PDB entry 8XJV | electron microscopy, 3.60 A resolution | chains Au and Aq of the 110 polymer chains in the assembly

Chain Au:
Molecule: 2124-nt DNA strand
From: synthetic construct
Sequence (2124 nucleotides; each row starts with the number of its first residue):
     1 GAGCATCCGG ATCCCCTGGA GAATCCCGGT GCCGAGGCCG CTCAATTGGT CGTAGACAGC
    61 TCTAGCACCG CTTAAACGCA CGTACGCGCT GTCCCCCGCG TTTTAACCGC CAAGGGGATT
   121 ACTCCCTAGT CTCCAGGCAC GTGTCACATA TATACATCCT GTTCCAGTGC CGGACCCGAG
   181 CATCCGGATC CCCTGGAGAA TCCCGGTGCC GAGGCCGCTC AATTGGTCGT AGACAGCTCT
   241 AGCACCGCTT AAACGCACGT ACGCGCTGTC CCCCGCGTTT TAACCGCCAA GGGGATTACT
   301 CCCTAGTCTC CAGGCACGTG TCACATATAT ACATCCTGTT CCAGTGCCGG ACCCGAGCAT
   361 CCGGATCCCC TGGAGAATCC CGGTGCCGAG GCCGCTCAAT TGGTCGTAGA CAGCTCTAGC
   421 ACCGCTTAAA CGCACGTACG CGCTGTCCCC CGCGTTTTAA CCGCCAAGGG GATTACTCCC
   481 TAGTCTCCAG GCACGTGTCA CATATATACA TCCTGTTCCA GTGCCGGACC CGAGCATCCG
   541 GATCCCCTGG AGAATCCCGG TGCCGAGGCC GCTCAATTGG TCGTAGACAG CTCTAGCACC
   601 GCTTAAACGC ACGTACGCGC TGTCCCCCGC GTTTTAACCG CCAAGGGGAT TACTCCCTAG
   661 TCTCCAGGCA CGTGTCACAT ATATACATCC TGTTCCAGTG CCGGACCCGA GCATCCGGAT
   721 CCCCTGGAGA ATCCCGGTGC CGAGGCCGCT CAATTGGTCG TAGACAGCTC TAGCACCGCT
   781 TAAACGCACG TACGCGCTGT CCCCCGCGTT TTAACCGCCA AGGGGATTAC TCCCTAGTCT
   841 CCAGGCACGT GTCACATATA TACATCCTGT TCCAGTGCCG GACCCGAGCA TCCGGATCCC
   901 CTGGAGAATC CCGGTGCCGA GGCCGCTCAA TTGGTCGTAG ACAGCTCTAG CACCGCTTAA
   961 ACGCACGTAC GCGCTGTCCC CCGCGTTTTA ACCGCCAAGG GGATTACTCC CTAGTCTCCA
  1021 GGCACGTGTC ACATATATAC ATCCTGTTCC AGTGCCGGAC CCGAGCATCC GGATCCCCTG
  1081 GAGAATCCCG GTGCCGAGGC CGCTCAATTG GTCGTAGACA GCTCTAGCAC CGCTTAAACG
  1141 CACGTACGCG CTGTCCCCCG CGTTTTAACC GCCAAGGGGA TTACTCCCTA GTCTCCAGGC
  1201 ACGTGTCACA TATATACATC CTGTTCCAGT GCCGGACCCG AGCATCCGGA TCCCCTGGAG
  1261 AATCCCGGTG CCGAGGCCGC TCAATTGGTC GTAGACAGCT CTAGCACCGC TTAAACGCAC
  1321 GTACGCGCTG TCCCCCGCGT TTTAACCGCC AAGGGGATTA CTCCCTAGTC TCCAGGCACG
  1381 TGTCACATAT ATACATCCTG TTCCAGTGCC GGACCCGAGC ATCCGGATCC CCTGGAGAAT
  1441 CCCGGTGCCG AGGCCGCTCA ATTGGTCGTA GACAGCTCTA GCACCGCTTA AACGCACGTA
  1501 CGCGCTGTCC CCCGCGTTTT AACCGCCAAG GGGATTACTC CCTAGTCTCC AGGCACGTGT
  1561 CACATATATA CATCCTGTTC CAGTGCCGGA CCCGAGCATC CGGATCCCCT GGAGAATCCC
  1621 GGTGCCGAGG CCGCTCAATT GGTCGTAGAC AGCTCTAGCA CCGCTTAAAC GCACGTACGC
  1681 GCTGTCCCCC GCGTTTTAAC CGCCAAGGGG ATTACTCCCT AGTCTCCAGG CACGTGTCAC
  1741 ATATATACAT CCTGTTCCAG TGCCGGACCC GAGCATCCGG ATCCCCTGGA GAATCCCGGT
  1801 GCCGAGGCCG CTCAATTGGT CGTAGACAGC TCTAGCACCG CTTAAACGCA CGTACGCGCT
  1861 GTCCCCCGCG TTTTAACCGC CAAGGGGATT ACTCCCTAGT CTCCAGGCAC GTGTCACATA
  1921 TATACATCCT GTTCCAGTGC CGGACCCGAG CATCCGGATC CCCTGGAGAA TCCCGGTGCC
  1981 GAGGCCGCTC AATTGGTCGT AGACAGCTCT AGCACCGCTT AAACGCACGT ACGCGCTGTC
  2041 CCCCGCGTTT TAACCGCCAA GGGGATTACT CCCTAGTCTC CAGGCACGTG TCACATATAT
  2101 ACATCCTGTT CCAGTGCCGG ACCC
Not modelled in the structure: 170-171, 2119-2124

Chain Aq:
Molecule: Histone H5
From: Gallus gallus
Reference sequence: P02259 (H5_CHICK); residues 0-189 here correspond to UniProt positions 1-190 (UniProt number = residue number + 1)
Chain sequence (196 residues; numbered 0 to 195; the number before each row is that of its first residue; numbering starts at 0):
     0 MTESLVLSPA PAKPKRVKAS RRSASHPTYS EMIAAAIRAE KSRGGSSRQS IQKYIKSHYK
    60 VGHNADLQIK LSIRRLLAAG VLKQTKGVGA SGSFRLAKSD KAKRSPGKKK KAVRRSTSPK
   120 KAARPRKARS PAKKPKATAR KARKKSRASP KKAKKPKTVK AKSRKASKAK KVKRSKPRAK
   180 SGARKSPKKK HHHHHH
Not modelled in the structure: 190-195
Sequence notes: expression tag (190-195)
Curated features (UniProtKB/Swiss-Prot):
  - modified residue (Phosphoserine): Ser-22, Ser-29, Ser-145, Ser-166
Reported in the primary citation:
  - binding site for the 2124-nt DNA strand (chain Au): Lys-69, Gln-83, Lys-85, Val-87

How chain Au and chain Aq interact:
Pairs across the interface - 48 pairs, chain Au then chain Aq:
  DA1067(Au) with Ala-23(Aq), base contact
  DC1069(Au) with Lys-52(Aq), phosphate contact; Lys-55(Aq), phosphate contact; Ser-56(Aq), phosphate contact
  DC1070(Au) with Arg-21(Aq), base contact; Ser-56(Aq), base contact
  DG1071(Au) with His-57(Aq), hydrogen bond to the base
  DG1072(Au) with His-57(Aq), hydrogen bond to the base
  DC1075(Au) with Lys-14(Aq), hydrogen bond to the phosphate; Arg-15(Aq), base contact
  DC1076(Au) with Pro-10(Aq), phosphate contact; Ala-11(Aq), hydrogen bond to the phosphate; Lys-14(Aq), sugar contact
  DC1077(Au) with Ser-7(Aq), phosphate contact; Pro-8(Aq), phosphate contact; Ala-9(Aq), phosphate contact; Pro-10(Aq), phosphate contact; Ala-11(Aq), hydrogen bond to the phosphate
  DG1153(Au) with Val-87(Aq), base contact
  DT1154(Au) with Lys-85(Aq), hydrogen bond to the base
  DC1155(Au) with Lys-69(Aq), salt bridge to the phosphate; Gln-83(Aq), hydrogen bond to the phosphate; Lys-85(Aq), hydrogen bond to the base; Phe-93(Aq), sugar contact
  DC1156(Au) with Gln-83(Aq), hydrogen bond to the phosphate
  DC1233(Au) with Val-112(Aq), phosphate contact
  DG1234(Au) with Val-112(Aq), sugar contact; Ser-115(Aq), sugar contact; Thr-116(Aq), sugar contact
  DG1235(Au) with Ser-115(Aq), phosphate contact; Thr-116(Aq), phosphate contact; Lys-119(Aq), phosphate contact
  DA1236(Au) with Lys-119(Aq), phosphate contact; Arg-123(Aq), hydrogen bond to the phosphate
  DC1237(Au) with Arg-123(Aq), salt bridge to the phosphate
  DC1243(Au) with Lys-156(Aq), phosphate contact; Lys-159(Aq), hydrogen bond to the phosphate
  DA1244(Au) with Lys-159(Aq), salt bridge to the phosphate; Ala-168(Aq), phosphate contact; Lys-172(Aq), sugar contact
  DT1245(Au) with Ala-165(Aq), phosphate contact; Ala-168(Aq), phosphate contact; Lys-169(Aq), hydrogen bond to the phosphate; Lys-172(Aq), sugar contact
  DC1246(Au) with Lys-169(Aq), salt bridge to the phosphate; Arg-173(Aq), salt bridge to the phosphate
  DC1431(Au) with Val-16(Aq), phosphate contact
  DG1507(Au) with Arg-103(Aq), salt bridge to the phosphate
Interface residues without a listed pair, chain Au (25 interface residues in all): DT1068, DC1432
Interface residues without a listed pair, chain Aq (36 interface residues in all): Pro-13, Ser-24, Leu-76, Arg-113

Overview:
25 residues of chain Au face 36 of chain Aq across their interface, with 12 hydrogen bonds and 6 salt bridges.
Polar pairs include DG1071(Au)/His-57(Aq), DG1072(Au)/His-57(Aq) and DT1154(Au)/Lys-85(Aq). From the paper: a
binding site for the 2124-nt DNA strand (chain Au) at Lys-69(Aq), Gln-83(Aq) and Lys-85(Aq) among others.
Chain Au is a 2124-nt DNA strand (synthetic construct) and chain Aq is Histone H5 (Gallus gallus); the
structure, Structural basis for the linker histone H5-nucleosome binding and chromatin compaction, was
determined by electron microscopy.
